5VAS - chain A; structure by X-ray diffraction, 1.40 A resolution.

# Chain A
Name: Lysozyme
Organism: Anas platyrhynchos
Notes: EC 3.2.1.17
UniProtKB: U3J0P1 (U3J0P1_ANAPL); residues 1-129 here correspond to UniProt positions 19-147 (UniProt number = residue number + 18)
Amino-acid sequence (129 residues; numbered 1 to 129; the number before each row is that of its first residue):
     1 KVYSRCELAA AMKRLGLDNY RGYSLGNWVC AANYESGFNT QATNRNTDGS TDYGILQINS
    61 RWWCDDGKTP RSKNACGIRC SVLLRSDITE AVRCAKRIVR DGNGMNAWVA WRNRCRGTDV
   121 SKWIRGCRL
Sequence notes: conflict R79 (Pro97 in U3J0P1), R100 (Ser118 in U3J0P1)
Disulfide bonds: C6-C127, C30-C115, C64-C80, C76-C94

# Overview
Chain A is Lysozyme (Anas platyrhynchos); the structure, Pekin duck egg lysozyme isoform III (DEL-III),
orthorhombic form, was determined by X-ray diffraction, deposited together with 5V8G, 5V92 and 5V94.
